7B2L - chains A and D of the 16 polymer chains in the assembly; structure by electron microscopy, 3.90 A resolution.

[Chain A]
Molecule: ENTH domain of epsin Ent1
Organism: Saccharomyces cerevisiae S288C
UniProt: Q12518 (ENT1_YEAST); numbering as in UniProt (aligned over 1-157)
Amino-acid sequence (162 residues; row label = number of the first residue in the row; numbers below 1 keep their minus sign (Gly-4 is residue -4)):
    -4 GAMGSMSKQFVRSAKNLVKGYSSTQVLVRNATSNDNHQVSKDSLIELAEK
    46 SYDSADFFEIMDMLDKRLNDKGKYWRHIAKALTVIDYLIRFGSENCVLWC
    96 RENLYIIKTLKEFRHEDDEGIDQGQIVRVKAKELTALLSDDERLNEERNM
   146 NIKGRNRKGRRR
Not modelled in the structure: -4 to 0, 148-157
Sequence notes: expression tag (-4 to 0)
Ligand contacts:
  - PIO ([(2R)-2-octanoyloxy-3-[oxidanyl-[(1R,2R,3S,4R,5R,6S)-2,3,6-tris(oxidanyl)-4,5-diphosphonooxy-cyclohexyl]oxy-phosphoryl]oxy-propyl] octanoate), molecule 1: Lys3, Arg7, Lys10, Arg24, Thr27, Ser28, Asn29, Lys61, Arg62, Asp65, Tyr69, His72
  - PIO, molecule 2: Lys66, Gly67, Lys68
Reported in the primary citation:
  - binding site for PIO: Lys3, Lys10, Lys14, Arg24, Asn29, Lys61, Arg62, Lys66, Lys68
  - mutagenesis - Y100R: decreased growth
  - mutagenesis - E54A/D57A/D60A: decreased stability with ANTH domain of Sla2 (chain D)
  - mutagenesis - E54A/D57A/D60A: unchanged binding to ANTH domain of Sla2 (chain D)

[Chain D]
Molecule: ANTH domain of Sla2
Organism: Saccharomyces cerevisiae S288C
UniProt: P33338 (SLA2_YEAST); residues 1-286 here = UniProt positions 1-286
Amino-acid sequence (291 residues; numbered -4 to 286; the number before each row is that of its first residue; numbers below 1 keep their minus sign (Gly-4 is residue -4)):
    -4 GAMGSMSRIDSDLQKALKKACSVEETAPKRKHVRACIVYTWDHQSSKAVF
    46 TTLKTLPLANDEVQLFKMLIVLHKIIQEGHPSALAEAIRDRDWIRSLGRV
    96 HSGGSSYSKLIREYVRYLVLKLDFHAHHRGFNNGTFEYEEYVSLVSVSDP
   146 DEGYETILDLMSLQDSLDEFSQIIFASIQSERRNTECKISALIPLIAESY
   196 GIYKFITSMLRAMHRQLNDAEGDAALQPLKERYELQHARLFEFYADCSSV
   246 KYLTTLVTIPKLPVDAPDVFLINDVDESKEIKFKKREPSVT
Not modelled in the structure: -4 to 0, 213-221, 257-286
Sequence notes: expression tag (-4 to 0)
Ligand contacts: PIO ([(2R)-2-octanoyloxy-3-[oxidanyl-[(1R,2R,3S,4R,5R,6S)-2,3,6-tris(oxidanyl)-4,5-diphosphonooxy-cyclohexyl]oxy-phosphoryl]oxy-propyl] octanoate): Lys14, Lys24, Lys26, His27
Reported in the primary citation:
  - binding site for PIO: Lys14, Lys24, Lys26, His27
  - mutagenesis - K10A/K13A, K10A/K13A/K14A, K10E/K13E, K10E/K13E/K14E, R25A, R29A: decreased growth
  - mutagenesis - Y247DEL/L248DEL: decreased stability

[How chain A and chain D interact]
Contacting residue pairs (11; chain A residue first):
  Phe53(A) - Ser6(D)
  Phe53(A) - Gln9(D)
  Phe53(A) - Lys10(D)
  Phe53(A) - Lys13(D)
  Asp57(A) - Ser6(D)
  Asp60(A) - Arg3(D)  salt bridge
  Asn64(A) - Arg3(D)  hydrogen bond
  Glu97(A) - Met1(D)
  Asn98(A) - Ser2(D)
  Asn98(A) - Arg3(D)  hydrogen bond (side chain-backbone)
  Tyr100(A) - Arg3(D)
Also at the interface, not in a pair above, chain A (10 interface residues in all): Ser49, Ala50, Trp94
Also at the interface, not in a pair above, chain D (9 interface residues in all): Thr50, Pro52
From the paper, about this interface:
  - interface residues, chain D: Lys10(D), Lys13(D)
  - hot spots on chain D (mutagenesis) - K10D/K13D/K14D, R29A: abolished binding to ENTH domain of epsin Ent1 (chain A)
  - hot spots on chain D (mutagenesis) - K10A/K13A/K14A: decreased binding to ENTH domain of epsin Ent1 (chain A)

[Overview]
10 residues of chain A and 9 residues of chain D are in contact, with 2 hydrogen bonds and 1 salt bridge.
Polar contacts include Asp60(A)-Arg3(D), Asn64(A)-Arg3(D) and Asn98(A)-Arg3(D). From the paper: a binding site
for PIO at Lys3(A), Lys10(A) and Lys14(D) among others; K10A/K13A, K10A/K13A/K14A and K10E/K13E of chain D,
among others, reduce growth; 10 substitutions were tested in all.
Chain A is ENTH domain of epsin Ent1 and chain D is ANTH domain of Sla2, both from Saccharomyces cerevisiae
S288C; the structure, Structure of the endocytic adaptor complex AENTH, was determined by electron microscopy.
